Entry 8IQL (X-ray diffraction, 2.96 A resolution); this record covers chains C and D.

[Chain C]
Molecule: Apoptosis regulator Bcl-2
Source organism: Homo sapiens
Sequence (166 residues; row label = number of the first residue in the row; note: 41 numbers in that range are skipped by the numbering (no residue carries them; nothing is unmodelled there)):
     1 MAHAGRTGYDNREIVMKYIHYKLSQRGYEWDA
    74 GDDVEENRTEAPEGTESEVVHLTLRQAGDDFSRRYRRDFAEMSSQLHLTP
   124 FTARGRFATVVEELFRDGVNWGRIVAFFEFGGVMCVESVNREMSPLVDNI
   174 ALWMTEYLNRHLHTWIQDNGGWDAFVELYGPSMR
Unresolved in the structure: 1-8, 74-88, 205-207
From the paper describing this entry:
  - mutagenesis - D111A (greater than 100 uM): decreased binding to Bcl-2-modifying factor (chain D)

[Chain D]
Molecule: Bcl-2-modifying factor
Source organism: Homo sapiens
UniProtKB: Q96LC9 (BMF_HUMAN); residues 27-51 here correspond to UniProt positions 127-151 (UniProt number = residue number + 100)
Sequence (25 residues; numbered 27 to 51; the number before each row is that of its first residue):
    27 HQAEVQIARKLQCIADQFHRLHVQQ
Unresolved in the structure: 27-30, 50-51
Curated features (UniProtKB/Swiss-Prot):
  - motif: I33 to L47 (BH3)

[Interface between chain C and chain D]
Residue-residue contacts (33):
  A100(C) - F44(D)
  F104(C) - I40(D)
  F104(C) - A41(D)  hydrophobic
  F104(C) - F44(D)  hydrophobic
  R107(C) - L47(D)
  Y108(C) - I40(D)  hydrophobic
  Y108(C) - Q43(D)  hydrogen bond
  D111(C) - K36(D)  salt bridge
  D111(C) - I40(D)
  F112(C) - L37(D)  hydrophobic
  M115(C) - I33(D)  hydrophobic
  M115(C) - L37(D)  hydrophobic
  Q118(C) - V31(D)  hydrogen bond (side chain-backbone)
  V133(C) - A34(D)
  E136(C) - A34(D)
  E136(C) - R35(D)
  E136(C) - Q38(D)  hydrogen bond (backbone-side chain)
  L137(C) - Q38(D)  hydrogen bond (backbone-side chain)
  D140(C) - Q38(D)  hydrogen bond
  N143(C) - D42(D)  hydrogen bond
  N143(C) - H45(D)
  G145(C) - A41(D)
  G145(C) - H45(D)
  R146(C) - Q38(D)
  R146(C) - A41(D)
  R146(C) - D42(D)  salt bridge
  A149(C) - L37(D)  hydrophobic
  A149(C) - A41(D)  hydrophobic
  F153(C) - L37(D)  hydrophobic
  L201(C) - H48(D)
  Y202(C) - F44(D)  hydrophobic
  Y202(C) - H45(D)  hydrogen bond
  Y202(C) - H48(D)
Also at the interface, not in a pair above, chain C (22 interface residues in all): L119, W144, V148
Also at the interface, not in a pair above, chain D (16 interface residues in all): Q32
Interface features reported in the paper:
  - residue pairs: L119(C)-I33(D)

[Overview]
22 residues of chain C face 16 of chain D across their interface; the contacts include 7 hydrogen bonds and 2
salt bridges. Polar pairs include D111(C)-K36(D), R146(C)-D42(D) and Y108(C)-Q43(D). The paper describes a
contact between L119(C) and I33(D). The paper reports that D111A of chain C reduces binding to Bcl-2-modifying
factor (chain D).
Chain C is Apoptosis regulator Bcl-2 and chain D is Bcl-2-modifying factor, both from Homo sapiens; the
structure, Structural basis of the specificity and interaction mechanism of Bmf binding to pro-survival
proteins, was determined by X-ray diffraction together with 8IQK and 8IQM from the same study.
